PDB entry 1MVB | X-ray diffraction, 3.00 A resolution | chains B and C of the 3 polymer chains in the assembly

== Chain B (and C) ==
Name: Bacteriophage MS2 capsid
From: Enterobacterio phage MS2
Notes: chain C of this document is another copy of the same molecule, construct and numbering; everything in this record applies to it too
Reference sequence: P03612 (COAT_BPMS2); residues 1-129 here = UniProt positions 1-129
Amino-acid sequence (129 residues; each row starts with the number of its first residue):
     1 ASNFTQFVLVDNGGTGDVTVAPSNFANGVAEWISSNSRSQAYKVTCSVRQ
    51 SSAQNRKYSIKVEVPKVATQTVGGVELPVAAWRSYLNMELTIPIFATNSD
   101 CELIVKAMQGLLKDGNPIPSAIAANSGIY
Sequence notes: engineered mutation Ser59 (Thr in P03612)

== How chain B and chain C interact ==
Pairs across the interface (18):
  Ala1(B) with Gln6(C), hydrogen bond (backbone-side chain)
  Asn27(B) with Phe25(C)
  Gly28(B) with Phe25(C)
  Val48(B) with Ser23(C); Asn24(C), hydrogen bond (backbone-side chain)
  Gln50(B) with Arg38(C), hydrogen bond
  Arg56(B) with Arg38(C)
  Ile94(B) with Ser37(C); Arg38(C), hydrogen bond (backbone-backbone); Ser39(C), hydrogen bond (backbone-backbone)
  Phe95(B) with Ser37(C), hydrogen bond (backbone-side chain); Leu77(C), hydrophobic; Pro78(C)
  Ala96(B) with Ser37(C)
  Thr97(B) with Asn36(C); Ser37(C)
  Asn98(B) with Ser35(C), hydrogen bond; Asn36(C), hydrogen bond (backbone-side chain)
Also at the interface, not in a pair above, chain B (13 interface residues in all): Phe25, Arg49
Also at the interface, not in a pair above, chain C (15 interface residues in all): Phe4, Ala26, Asn27, Val79

== In short ==
13 residues of chain B face 15 of chain C across their interface, with 8 hydrogen bonds. Among the polar pairs
are Ala1(B)-Gln6(C), Val48(B)-Asn24(C) and Gln50(B)-Arg38(C).
Chain B and chain C are both Bacteriophage MS2 capsid (Enterobacterio phage MS2); the structure, Structure of
a protein capsid of the T59S mutant of phage MS2, was determined by X-ray diffraction together with 1AQ3, 1AQ4
and 1MVA from the same study.
